Entry 7OPZ (X-ray diffraction, 2.55 A resolution); this record covers chains C and A.

Chain C (and A):
Protein: Glutathione transferase
Organism: Camelus dromedarius
Notes: EC 2.5.1.18; chain A of this document is another copy of the same molecule, construct and numbering; everything in this record applies to it too
UniProt: G9B5E4 (G9B5E4_CAMDR); residues 0-217 here correspond to UniProt positions 1-218 (UniProt number = residue number + 1)
Amino-acid sequence (218 residues; numbered 0 to 217; the number before each row is that of its first residue; numbering starts at 0):
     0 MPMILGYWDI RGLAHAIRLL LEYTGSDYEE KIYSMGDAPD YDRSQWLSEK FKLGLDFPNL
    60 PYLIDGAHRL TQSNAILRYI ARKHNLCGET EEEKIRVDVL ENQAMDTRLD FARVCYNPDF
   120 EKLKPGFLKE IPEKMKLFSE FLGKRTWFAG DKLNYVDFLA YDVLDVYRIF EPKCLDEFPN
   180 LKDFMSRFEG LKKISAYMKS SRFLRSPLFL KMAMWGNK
Unresolved in the structure: 0
Modified residues: C86 (S-hydroxycysteine; CSO)
Small-molecule neighbours: glutathione (GSH): Y6, W7, L12, R42, W45, K49, P57, N58, L59, P60, Q71, S72, N73, M104, L209

Interface between chain C and chain A:
Residue-residue contacts (51; chain C residue first):
  D55(C) - F140(A)
  F56(C) - V98(A)  hydrophobic
  F56(C) - Q102(A)
  F56(C) - L136(A)  hydrophobic
  F56(C) - F137(A)  hydrophobic
  F56(C) - F140(A)  hydrophobic
  H67(C) - E91(A)
  H67(C) - I94(A)
  L69(C) - I94(A)  hydrophobic
  T70(C) - V98(A)
  Q71(C) - V98(A)
  Q71(C) - N101(A)
  Q71(C) - Q102(A)  hydrogen bond
  Q71(C) - D105(A)  hydrogen bond
  N73(C) - N101(A)  hydrogen bond
  A74(C) - D97(A)
  A74(C) - V98(A)
  R77(C) - R77(A)
  R77(C) - D97(A)  salt bridge
  R77(C) - E100(A)  salt bridge
  R77(C) - N101(A)
  Y78(C) - E90(A)
  R81(C) - E90(A)  salt bridge
  R81(C) - K93(A)
  R81(C) - I94(A)
  R81(C) - D97(A)  salt bridge
  E90(C) - Y78(A)
  E90(C) - R81(A)  salt bridge
  K93(C) - R81(A)
  I94(C) - H67(A)
  I94(C) - L69(A)  hydrophobic
  I94(C) - Y78(A)  hydrophobic
  I94(C) - R81(A)
  D97(C) - A74(A)
  D97(C) - R77(A)  salt bridge
  D97(C) - R81(A)  salt bridge
  V98(C) - F56(A)  hydrophobic
  V98(C) - T70(A)
  V98(C) - Q71(A)
  V98(C) - A74(A)
  E100(C) - R77(A)  salt bridge
  N101(C) - Q71(A)
  N101(C) - N73(A)  hydrogen bond
  N101(C) - R77(A)
  Q102(C) - F56(A)
  Q102(C) - Q71(A)  hydrogen bond
  D105(C) - Q71(A)  hydrogen bond
  L136(C) - D55(A)
  L136(C) - F56(A)  hydrophobic
  F140(C) - D55(A)
  F140(C) - F56(A)  hydrophobic
Other interface residues (no listed pair), chain C (25 interface residues in all): P57, F137, Y154
Other interface residues (no listed pair), chain A (27 interface residues in all): P57, N58, L99

Summary:
25 residues of chain C face 27 of chain A across their interface; the contacts include 6 hydrogen bonds and 8
salt bridges. Among the polar pairs are R77(C)-D97(A), R77(C)-E100(A) and R81(C)-E90(A). Bound to chain C:
glutathione.
Both chains are Glutathione transferase (Camelus dromedarius). Entry 7OPZ (Camel GSTM1-1 in complex with
glutathione) was determined by X-ray diffraction (same publication as 7OPY).
